1YPG - chains L and H of the 3 polymer chains in the assembly; structure by X-ray diffraction, 1.80 A resolution.

# Chain L
Molecule: Thrombin light chain
Organism: Homo sapiens
Notes: EC 3.4.21.5
UniProtKB: P00734 (THRB_HUMAN); residues 1-14 here correspond to UniProt positions 336-349 (UniProt number = residue number + 335)
Chain sequence (27 residues; each row starts with the number of its first residue; a row labelled like 14A-14K holds insertion residues (14A, then the next letters in order)):
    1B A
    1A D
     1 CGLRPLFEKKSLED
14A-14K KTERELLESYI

# Chain H
Molecule: Thrombin heavy chain
Organism: Homo sapiens
Notes: EC 3.4.21.5
UniProtKB: P00734 (THRB_HUMAN); the construct lacks a stretch of the UniProt sequence and is renumbered around it, so the offset changes along the chain: 16-36 = UniProt 364-384; 37-60 = UniProt 386-409; 61-77 = UniProt 419-435; 78-97 = UniProt 437-456; 7 more segments
Chain sequence (257 residues; row label = number of the first residue in the row; note: 3 numbers in that range are skipped by the numbering (no residue carries them; nothing is unmodelled there); a row labelled like 60A-60I holds insertion residues (60A, then the next letters in order)):
    16 IVEGSDAEIGMSPWQVMLFRK
   36A S
    37 PQELLCGASLISDRWVLTAAHCLL
60A-60I YPPWDKNFT
    61 ENDLLVRIGKHSRTRYE
   77A R
    78 NIEKISMLEKIYIHPRYNWR
   97A E
    98 NLDRDIALMKLKKPVAFSDYIHPVCLPDRETA
129A-129C ASL
   130 LQAGYKGRVTGWGNLKET
147A-147F WTANVG
  149E K
   150 GQPSVLQVVNLPIVERPVCKDSTRIRITDNMFCAG
  184A Y
   185 KP
186A-186D DEGK
   187 RGDACEGDSGGPFVMKSP
204A-204B FN
   205 NRWYQMGIVSWGE
   219 GCD
  221A R
   222 DGKYGFYTHVFRLKKWIQKVIDQF
Disordered / not traced: 147A-147F
Disulfides: Cys42-Cys58, Cys168-Cys182, Cys191-Cys220
Small-molecule neighbours: UIR ((1r,3as,4r,8as,8br)-4-(2-benzo[1,3]dioxol-5-yl-1-cyclopropyl-3-oxo-decahydro-pyrrolo[3,4-a]pyrrolizin-4-yl)-benzamidine): His57, Tyr60A, Trp60D, Glu97A, Asn98, Leu99, Ile174, Asp189, Ala190, Glu192, Ser195, Val213, Ser214, Trp215, Gly216, Gly219, Cys220, Gly226
Swiss-Prot annotation at these positions:
  - region: Ala183 to Val200 (High affinity receptor-binding region which is also known as the TP508 peptide)
  - active site (Charge relay system): His57, Asp102, Ser195
  - glycosylation: Asn60G (N-linked (GlcNAc...) (complex) asparagine)

# Interface between chain L and chain H
Disulfides between the chains: Cys1(L)-Cys122(H)
Contacting residue pairs - 58 pairs, chain L then chain H:
  Cys1(L) - Pro120(H)
  Cys1(L) - Val121(H)
  Cys1(L) - Cys122(H)  disulfide
  Cys1(L) - Arg206(H)  hydrogen bond (backbone-side chain)
  Asp1A(L) - His119(H)  salt bridge
  Asp1A(L) - Arg206(H)
  Ala1B(L) - Arg206(H)  hydrogen bond (backbone-side chain)
  Gly2(L) - Trp29(H)
  Gly2(L) - Pro120(H)  hydrogen bond (backbone-backbone)
  Gly2(L) - Cys122(H)
  Gly2(L) - Arg206(H)
  Gly2(L) - Trp207(H)  hydrogen bond (backbone-backbone)
  Leu3(L) - His119(H)  hydrogen bond (backbone-side chain)
  Leu3(L) - Asn205(H)
  Leu3(L) - Arg206(H)
  Arg4(L) - Gly25(H)
  Arg4(L) - Met26(H)  hydrogen bond (side chain-backbone)
  Arg4(L) - Pro28(H)
  Arg4(L) - Trp29(H)
  Arg4(L) - Arg137(H)
  Arg4(L) - Trp207(H)
  Pro5(L) - Ser115(H)
  Pro5(L) - Asp116(H)
  Pro5(L) - His119(H)
  Leu6(L) - Ile24(H)
  Leu6(L) - Asp116(H)
  Phe7(L) - Glu23(H)
  Phe7(L) - Ile24(H)
  Phe7(L) - Gly25(H)
  Phe7(L) - Met26(H)
  Glu8(L) - Lys202(H)  salt bridge
  Glu8(L) - Asn205(H)
  Glu8(L) - Trp207(H)  hydrogen bond
  Asp14(L) - Glu23(H)
  Asp14(L) - Met26(H)
  Asp14(L) - Arg137(H)  salt bridge
  Asp14(L) - Trp207(H)
  Lys14A(L) - Glu23(H)  hydrogen bond (backbone-side chain)
  Thr14B(L) - Arg137(H)  hydrogen bond
  Thr14B(L) - Asn159(H)  hydrogen bond
  Glu14C(L) - Arg137(H)
  Glu14C(L) - Lys202(H)  salt bridge
  Glu14E(L) - Lys135(H)  salt bridge
  Glu14E(L) - Asn159(H)  hydrogen bond
  Glu14E(L) - Tyr184A(H)  hydrogen bond
  Leu14F(L) - Lys135(H)
  Leu14F(L) - Gly136(H)
  Leu14F(L) - Asn159(H)
  Leu14F(L) - Trp207(H)  hydrophobic
  Leu14G(L) - Pro204(H)  hydrophobic
  Ser14I(L) - Gly133(H)
  Ser14I(L) - Tyr134(H)
  Ser14I(L) - Lys135(H)  hydrogen bond (side chain-backbone)
  Tyr14J(L) - Tyr134(H)  hydrophobic
  Tyr14J(L) - Lys135(H)  hydrogen bond (side chain-backbone)
  Tyr14J(L) - Met201(H)
  Tyr14J(L) - Lys202(H)
  Ile14K(L) - Tyr134(H)  hydrogen bond (backbone-side chain)
Other interface residues (no listed pair), chain L (21 interface residues in all): Glu13
Other interface residues (no listed pair), chain H (27 interface residues in all): Tyr117, Lys186D

# Summary
The interface between chain L and chain H involves 21 residues on one side and 27 on the other; the contacts
include 1 disulfide bond, 15 hydrogen bonds and 5 salt bridges. Polar contacts include Asp1A(L)-His119(H),
Glu8(L)-Lys202(H) and Glu14E(L)-Lys135(H). Ligands of chain H: compound UIR.
Here chain L is Thrombin light chain and chain H is Thrombin heavy chain, both from Homo sapiens. Entry 1YPG
(Thrombin Inhibitor Complex) was determined by X-ray diffraction (same publication as 1YPE, 1YPJ and 1YPK).
